PDB entry 7F9H | X-ray diffraction, 1.78 A resolution | chains A and C of the 4 polymer chains in the assembly

# Chain A
Molecule: EnrR repressor
Organism: Edwardsiella piscicida
Sequence (90 residues; row label = number of the first residue in the row):
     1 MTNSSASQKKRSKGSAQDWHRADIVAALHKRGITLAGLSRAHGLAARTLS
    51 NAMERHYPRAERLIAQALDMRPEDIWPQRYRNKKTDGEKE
Not modelled in the structure: 1-6, 83-90
Modified positions: Mse-1 (selenomethionine); Mse-53 (selenomethionine); Mse-70 (selenomethionine)
What the authors report for this chain:
  - binding site for target DNA: Arg-11, Ser-12, Gln-17, His-20, Arg-21, His-29, Leu-35, Ala-36, Arg-40
  - binding site for target DNA (chain C): Ala-45, Arg-47, Thr-48, Arg-55, Tyr-57, Arg-59, Arg-62
  - specificity-determining residues: Arg-47, Arg-55
  - contacts within the chain: Asn-51/Arg-55 (hydrogen bond)
  - conformationally variable residues (order/disorder transition): Ser-7 to Ala-16
  - mutagenesis - R47G: abolished binding to DNA
  - mutagenesis - R55G: decreased binding to DNA
  - mutagenesis - R47G, R55G: decreased binding to target DNA (chain C)

# Chain C
Molecule: target DNA
Sequence (22 nucleotides; numbered 1 to 22; the number before each row is that of its first residue):
     1 CGAAATATCTATAGATATTTCG
Modified positions: CBR (5-bromo-2'-deoxy-cytidine-5'-monophosphate) at position 9

# Chain A / chain C interface
Contacting residue pairs (20; chain A residue first):
  Leu-44(A) / DT12(C)  phosphate contact
  Ala-45(A) / DT12(C)  hydrogen bond to the phosphate
  Ala-45(A) / DA13(C)  phosphate contact
  Arg-47(A) / DA13(C)  base contact
  Arg-47(A) / DG14(C)  hydrogen bond to the base
  Arg-47(A) / DA15(C)  base contact
  Thr-48(A) / DA11(C)  sugar contact
  Thr-48(A) / DT12(C)  hydrogen bond to the phosphate
  Asn-51(A) / DT12(C)  base contact
  Arg-55(A) / CBR_9(C)  base contact
  Arg-55(A) / DT10(C)  hydrogen bond to the base
  Arg-55(A) / DA11(C)  hydrogen bond to the base
  His-56(A) / CBR_9(C)  salt bridge to the phosphate
  Tyr-57(A) / DT10(C)  base contact
  Tyr-57(A) / DA11(C)  hydrogen bond to the phosphate
  Pro-58(A) / CBR_9(C)  phosphate contact
  Pro-58(A) / DT10(C)  phosphate contact
  Arg-59(A) / DT10(C)  hydrogen bond to the phosphate
  Arg-59(A) / DA11(C)  salt bridge to the phosphate
  Arg-62(A) / DT10(C)  salt bridge to the phosphate

# In short
11 residues of chain A face 7 of chain C across their interface; the contacts include 7 hydrogen bonds and 3
salt bridges. Polar contacts include Arg-47(A)/DG14(C), Arg-55(A)/DT10(C) and Arg-55(A)/DA11(C). From the
paper: a binding site for target DNA at Arg-11(A), Ser-12(A) and Gln-17(A) among others; R47G and R55G of
chain A reduce binding to target DNA (chain C).
Here chain A is EnrR repressor (Edwardsiella piscicida) and chain C is target DNA. Entry 7F9H (complex
structure of EnrR-DNA) was determined by X-ray diffraction, deposited together with 7F9I.
